PDB entry 4EDM | X-ray diffraction, 2.00 A resolution | chain A

Chain A:
Name: Beta-parvin
Source organism: Homo sapiens
Notes: fragment: C-terminal calponin homology domain
UniProt: Q9HBI1 (PARVB_HUMAN); residues 235-364 here = UniProt positions 235-364
Sequence (133 residues; numbered 232 to 364; the number before each row is that of its first residue):
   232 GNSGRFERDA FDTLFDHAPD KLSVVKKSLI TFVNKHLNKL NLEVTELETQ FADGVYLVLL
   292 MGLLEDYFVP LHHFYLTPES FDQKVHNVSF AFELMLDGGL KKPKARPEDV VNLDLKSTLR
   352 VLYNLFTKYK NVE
Unresolved in the structure: 232-237
Construct notes: expression tag (232-234)
UniProt features mapped onto this chain:
  - mutagenesis: V256 (V256Q: Abolishes interaction with PXN), F299 (F299D: Abolishes interaction with ILK. Abolishes location at focal adhesion sites)
What the authors report for this chain:
  - mutagenesis - V256Q: abolished binding to LD1, LD2, or LD4
  - mutagenesis - V256Q: abolished binding to paxillin from cell lysates
  - mutagenesis - V256Q: unchanged binding to ILK
  - mutagenesis - V256Q: decreased localization
  - mutagenesis - F299D: abolished binding to ILK
  - mutagenesis - F299D: unchanged binding to paxillin
  - mutagenesis - F299D: abolished localization

Overview:
UniProt lists 2 mutagenesis sites. The paper reports that V256Q abolishes binding to LD1, LD2, or LD4; V256Q
abolishes binding to paxillin from cell lysates.
Chain A is Beta-parvin (Homo sapiens); the structure, Crystal structure of beta-parvin CH2 domain, was
determined by X-ray diffraction (same publication as 4EDL and 4EDN).
